3PGH - chains A and B; structure by X-ray diffraction, 2.50 A resolution.

== Chain A (and B) ==
Protein: Cyclooxygenase-2
From: Mus musculus
Notes: EC 1.14.99.1; chain B of this document is another copy of the same molecule, construct and numbering; everything in this record applies to it too
UniProtKB: Q05769 (PGH2_MOUSE); the construct lacks a stretch of the UniProt sequence, so the offset changes along the chain: 33-105 = UniProt 18-90; 106-618 = UniProt 92-604
Amino-acid sequence (587 residues; row label = number of the first residue in the row):
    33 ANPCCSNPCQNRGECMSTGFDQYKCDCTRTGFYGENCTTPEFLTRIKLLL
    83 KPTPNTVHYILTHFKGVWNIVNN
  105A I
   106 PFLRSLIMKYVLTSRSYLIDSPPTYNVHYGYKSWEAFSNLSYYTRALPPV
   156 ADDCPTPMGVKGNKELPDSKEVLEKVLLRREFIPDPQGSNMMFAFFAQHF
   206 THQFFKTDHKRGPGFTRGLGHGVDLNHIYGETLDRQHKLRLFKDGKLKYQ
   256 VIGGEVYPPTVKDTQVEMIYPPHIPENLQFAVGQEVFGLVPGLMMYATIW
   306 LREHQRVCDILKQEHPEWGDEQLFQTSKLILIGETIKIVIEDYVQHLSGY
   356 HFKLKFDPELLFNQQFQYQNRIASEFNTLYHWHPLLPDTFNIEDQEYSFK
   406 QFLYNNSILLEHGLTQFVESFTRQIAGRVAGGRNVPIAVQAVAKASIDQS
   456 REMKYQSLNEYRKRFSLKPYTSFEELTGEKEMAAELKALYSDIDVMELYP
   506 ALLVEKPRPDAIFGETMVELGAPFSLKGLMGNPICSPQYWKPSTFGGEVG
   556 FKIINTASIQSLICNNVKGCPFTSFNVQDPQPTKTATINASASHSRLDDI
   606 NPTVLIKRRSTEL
Disordered / not traced: 584-618
Sequence notes: conflict Gln-310 (Asn296 in Q05769), Lys-333 (Arg319 in Q05769)
Disulfide bonds: Cys-36/Cys-47, Cys-37/Cys-159, Cys-41/Cys-57, Cys-59/Cys-69, Cys-569/Cys-575
Covalently attached groups: N-acetylglucosamine (NAG) linked to Asn-68, Asn-144, Asn-410
Ion coordination: heme Fe near His-388 (its only coordinating residue here)
Ligand contacts:
  - flurbiprofen (FLP): Val-116, Arg-120, Val-349, Leu-352, Ser-353, Tyr-355, Leu-359, Phe-381, Tyr-385, Trp-387, Met-522, Val-523, Gly-526, Ala-527, Ser-530, Leu-531
  - heme (HEM): Tyr-148, Ala-199, Ala-202, Gln-203, Thr-206, His-207, Phe-210, Lys-211, Thr-212, His-214, Val-295, Asn-382, Tyr-385, His-386, Trp-387, His-388, Leu-390, Leu-391, Phe-395, Phe-404, Leu-408, Val-444, Val-447, Ala-450, Gln-454
Curated features (UniProtKB/Swiss-Prot):
  - active site: His-207 (Proton acceptor), Tyr-385 (For cyclooxygenase activity)
  - binding site (substrate): Arg-120, Tyr-355
  - binding site (heme b): His-388
  - site: Ser-530 (Aspirin-acetylated serine), Asn-606 (Not glycosylated)
  - modified residue: Cys-540 (S-nitrosocysteine), Ser-579 (O-acetylserine)
  - glycosylation (N-linked (GlcNAc...) asparagine): Asn-68, Asn-144, Asn-410, Asn-594

== How chain A and chain B interact ==
Contacting residue pairs - 113 pairs, chain A then chain B:
  Glu-46(A) with Gln-543(B); Lys-546(B), salt bridge; Ser-548(B), hydrogen bond
  Met-48(A) with Trp-323(B), hydrophobic; Ser-548(B); Gly-551(B); Gly-552(B)
  Ser-49(A) with His-320(B), hydrogen bond (backbone-side chain); Glu-322(B), hydrogen bond; Trp-323(B)
  Thr-50(A) with His-320(B); Glu-322(B)
  Gly-51(A) with Glu-322(B), hydrogen bond (backbone-side chain)
  Phe-52(A) with Pro-321(B); Glu-322(B)
  Asp-58(A) with Lys-546(B); Pro-547(B); Ser-548(B), hydrogen bond
  Thr-60(A) with Lys-546(B)
  Arg-61(A) with Glu-364(B), salt bridge; Phe-367(B); Pro-542(B), hydrogen bond (side chain-backbone); Trp-545(B), hydrogen bond (side chain-backbone)
  Ser-126(A) with Gln-543(B)
  Pro-127(A) with Tyr-373(B); Ser-541(B); Gln-543(B), hydrogen bond (backbone-side chain); Tyr-544(B)
  Pro-128(A) with Tyr-544(B), hydrogen bond (backbone-side chain)
  Thr-129(A) with Tyr-544(B)
  Tyr-134(A) with Glu-326(B), hydrogen bond; Gln-330(B), hydrogen bond
  Tyr-136(A) with Glu-326(B); Gln-327(B), hydrogen bond (side chain-backbone); Gln-330(B)
  Lys-137(A) with Gln-543(B); Tyr-544(B); Thr-549(B), hydrogen bond
  Ser-138(A) with Gln-330(B); Leu-334(B)
  Trp-139(A) with Asp-229(B); Gln-330(B); Lys-333(B); Leu-334(B); Ile-337(B), hydrophobic; Asn-537(B); Pro-538(B), hydrophobic
  Glu-140(A) with Gln-330(B)
  Phe-142(A) with Pro-538(B), hydrophobic; Tyr-544(B)
  Asp-229(A) with Trp-139(B)
  His-320(A) with Met-48(B); Ser-49(B), hydrogen bond (side chain-backbone); Thr-50(B)
  Pro-321(A) with Phe-52(B), hydrophobic
  Glu-322(A) with Ser-49(B), hydrogen bond; Thr-50(B); Gly-51(B), hydrogen bond (side chain-backbone); Phe-52(B)
  Trp-323(A) with Met-48(B), hydrophobic; Ser-49(B)
  Glu-326(A) with Tyr-134(B), hydrogen bond; Tyr-136(B)
  Gln-327(A) with Tyr-136(B), hydrogen bond (backbone-side chain)
  Gln-330(A) with Tyr-134(B), hydrogen bond; Tyr-136(B); Ser-138(B); Trp-139(B); Glu-140(B)
  Lys-333(A) with Trp-139(B)
  Leu-334(A) with Ser-138(B); Trp-139(B)
  Ile-337(A) with Trp-139(B), hydrophobic
  Phe-367(A) with Arg-61(B); Gln-370(B), hydrogen bond (backbone-side chain)
  Asn-368(A) with Gln-370(B)
  Gln-369(A) with Gln-370(B), hydrogen bond (backbone-side chain)
  Gln-370(A) with Phe-367(B), hydrogen bond (side chain-backbone); Asn-368(B); Gln-369(B), hydrogen bond (side chain-backbone)
  Phe-371(A) with Gln-372(B), hydrogen bond (backbone-side chain)
  Gln-372(A) with Phe-371(B), hydrogen bond (side chain-backbone); Gln-372(B); Tyr-373(B), hydrogen bond (side chain-backbone)
  Tyr-373(A) with Pro-127(B); Gln-372(B), hydrogen bond (backbone-side chain); Gln-374(B), hydrogen bond (backbone-side chain)
  Gln-374(A) with Tyr-373(B), hydrogen bond (side chain-backbone); Gln-374(B)
  Asn-537(A) with Trp-139(B)
  Pro-538(A) with Trp-139(B), hydrophobic; Phe-142(B), hydrophobic
  Ser-541(A) with Pro-127(B)
  Pro-542(A) with Arg-61(B), hydrogen bond (backbone-side chain)
  Gln-543(A) with Glu-46(B); Ser-126(B); Pro-127(B), hydrogen bond (side chain-backbone); Lys-137(B)
  Tyr-544(A) with Pro-128(B), hydrogen bond (side chain-backbone); Thr-129(B); Lys-137(B); Phe-142(B)
  Trp-545(A) with Arg-61(B), hydrogen bond (backbone-side chain)
  Lys-546(A) with Glu-46(B), salt bridge; Asp-58(B); Thr-60(B)
  Pro-547(A) with Asp-58(B)
  Ser-548(A) with Glu-46(B), hydrogen bond; Met-48(B); Asp-58(B), hydrogen bond
  Thr-549(A) with Lys-137(B), hydrogen bond
  Gly-551(A) with Met-48(B)
  Gly-552(A) with Met-48(B), hydrogen bond (backbone-side chain)
Interface residues without a listed pair, chain A (57 interface residues in all): Asp-125, Val-228, Leu-238, Glu-364, Leu-366
Interface residues without a listed pair, chain B (56 interface residues in all): Asp-125, Leu-238, Leu-366

== Overview ==
57 residues of chain A and 56 residues of chain B are in contact; the contacts include 37 hydrogen bonds and 3
salt bridges. Among the polar pairs are Glu-46(A)/Lys-546(B), Arg-61(A)/Glu-364(B) and Glu-46(A)/Ser-548(B).
Ligands of chain A: heme and flurbiprofen.
Chain A and chain B are both Cyclooxygenase-2 (Mus musculus); the structure, Cyclooxygenase-2 (prostaglandin
synthase-2) complexed with a non-selective inhibitor, flurbiprofen, was determined by X-ray diffraction,
deposited together with 1CX2, 4COX, 5COX and 6COX.
